4APF - chains A and B; structure by X-ray diffraction, 3.10 A resolution.

# Chain A
Name: Kelch-like protein 11
From: Homo sapiens
Notes: fragment: btb domain, back domain, residues 67-340
Reference sequence: Q9NVR0 (KLH11_HUMAN); numbering as in UniProt (aligned over 67-340)
Chain sequence (297 residues; numbered 44 to 340; the number before each row is that of its first residue):
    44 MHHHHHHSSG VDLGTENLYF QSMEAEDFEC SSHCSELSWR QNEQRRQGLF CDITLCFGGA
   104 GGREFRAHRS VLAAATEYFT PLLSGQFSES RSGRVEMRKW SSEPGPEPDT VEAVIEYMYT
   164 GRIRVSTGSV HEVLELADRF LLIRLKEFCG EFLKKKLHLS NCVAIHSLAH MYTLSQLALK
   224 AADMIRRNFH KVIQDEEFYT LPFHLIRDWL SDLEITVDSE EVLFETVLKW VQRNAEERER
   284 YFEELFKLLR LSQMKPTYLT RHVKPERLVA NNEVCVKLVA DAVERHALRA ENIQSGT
Disordered / not traced: 44-66, 103-105, 334-340
Sequence notes: expression tag (44-66)

# Chain B
Name: Cullin 3
From: Homo sapiens
Notes: fragment: n-terminal domain, residues 23-388
Reference sequence: Q13618 (CUL3_HUMAN); residues 23-388 here = UniProt positions 23-388
Chain sequence (388 residues; numbered 23 to 410; the number before each row is that of its first residue):
    23 MTMDEKYVNS IWDLLKNAIQ EIQRKNNSGL SFEELYRNAY TMVLHKHGEK LYTGLREVVT
    83 EHLINKVRED VLNSLNNNFL QTLNQAWNDH QTAMVMIRDI LMYMDRVYVQ QNNVENVYNL
   143 GLIIFRDQVV RYGCIRDHLR QTLLDMIARE RKGEVVDRGA IRNACQMLMI LGLEGRSVYE
   203 EDFEAPFLEM SAEFFQMESQ KFLAENSASV YIKKVEARIN EEIERVMHCL DKSTEEPIVK
   263 VVERELISKH MKTIVEMENS GLVHMLKNGK TEDLGCMYKL FSRVPNGLKT MCECMSSYLR
   323 EQGKALVSEE GEGKNPVDYR QGLDDLKSRF DRFLLESFNN DRLFKQTIAG DFEYFLNLNS
   383 RSPEYLAENL YFQSHHHHHH DYKDDDDK
Disordered / not traced: 23-24, 329-342, 380-410
Sequence notes: expression tag (389-410); engineered mutation Arg342 (Ile in Q13618), Asp346 (Leu in Q13618)

# How chain A and chain B interact
Contacting residue pairs (44):
  Glu120(A) with Met124(B); Arg128(B), salt bridge
  Tyr121(A) with Phe54(B); Glu55(B), hydrogen bond; Tyr58(B), hydrophobic; Met124(B)
  Pro124(A) with Phe54(B), hydrophobic; Asp121(B); Met124(B), hydrophobic
  Leu125(A) with Phe54(B), hydrophobic
  Gln129(A) with Asn49(B); Ser50(B); Met118(B)
  Phe130(A) with Asn49(B); Leu52(B); Phe54(B), hydrophobic; Met118(B), hydrophobic; Ile122(B), hydrophobic
  Ser131(A) with Ser50(B); Leu52(B), hydrogen bond (backbone-backbone)
  Glu132(A) with Ser53(B); Phe54(B), hydrogen bond (side chain-backbone); Glu55(B), hydrogen bond (side chain-backbone)
  Glu139(A) with Glu55(B)
  Met140(A) with Glu55(B)
  Arg141(A) with Glu55(B); Arg59(B)
  Lys142(A) with Arg59(B)
  Asp181(A) with Tyr62(B); Tyr125(B), hydrogen bond
  Arg182(A) with Glu55(B), salt bridge; Tyr58(B), hydrogen bond (backbone-side chain); Arg59(B); Tyr62(B)
  Leu184(A) with Tyr58(B); Met124(B), hydrophobic; Tyr125(B), hydrophobic; Arg128(B), hydrogen bond (backbone-side chain)
  Ile186(A) with Arg128(B)
  His213(A) with Lys68(B), hydrogen bond (backbone-side chain)
  Met214(A) with Leu66(B); His67(B)
  Tyr215(A) with Leu66(B), hydrophobic
  Thr216(A) with Val129(B)
Interface residues without a listed pair, chain A (24 interface residues in all): Val138, Glu178, Lys189, His247
Interface residues without a listed pair, chain B (21 interface residues in all): Glu56, Leu57

# In short
24 residues of chain A face 21 of chain B across their interface, with 8 hydrogen bonds and 2 salt bridges.
Polar contacts include Glu120(A)-Arg128(B), Arg182(A)-Glu55(B) and Tyr121(A)-Glu55(B).
Here chain A is Kelch-like protein 11 and chain B is Cullin 3, both from Homo sapiens. Entry 4APF (Crystal
structure of the human KLHL11-Cul3 complex at 3.1A resolution) was determined by X-ray diffraction (same
publication as 4AP2, 4ASC, 2XN4, 3II7 and 2VPJ).
